Entry 8K9F (electron microscopy, 2.90 A resolution); this record covers chains E and G of the 8 polymer chains in the assembly.

Chain E:
Molecule: Cytochrome c domain-containing protein
Source organism: Chloroflexus aurantiacus (strain ATCC 29366 / DSM 635 / J-10-fl)
UniProt: A9WEV6 (A9WEV6_CHLAA); residues 1-205 here = UniProt positions 1-205
Chain sequence (205 residues; numbered 1 to 205; the number before each row is that of its first residue):
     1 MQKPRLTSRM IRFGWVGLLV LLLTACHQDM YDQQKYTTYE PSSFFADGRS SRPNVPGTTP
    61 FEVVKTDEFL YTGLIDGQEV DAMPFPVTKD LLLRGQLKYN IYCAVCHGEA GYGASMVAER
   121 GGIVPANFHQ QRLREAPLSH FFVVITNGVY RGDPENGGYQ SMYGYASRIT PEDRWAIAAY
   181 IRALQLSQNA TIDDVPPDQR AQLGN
Unresolved in the structure: 1-25, 190-205
Covalently attached groups: heme c (HEC) linked to Cys103
Metal / ion sites: Mg2+: Asp32 (shared with 1 residue of chain A; 1 residue of chain B); heme c Fe: His107, Met162
Small-molecule neighbours:
  - heme c (HEC), molecule 1: Tyr102, Val105, Cys106, His107, Ile123, Val124, Pro125, Ala126, Phe128, Arg132, Leu133, His140, Phe141, Val144, Ile145, Val149, Ser161, Met162, Tyr165, Ile169, Ile177, Ile181
  - heme c (HEC), molecule 2: Val105, Val117, Arg120
What the authors report for this chain:
  - specificity-determining residues: Val149 to Gly158 (proposed by the authors, not directly observed)
  - binding site for heme c: Cys106 (from molecular simulation)
  - conformationally variable residues (order/disorder transition): Asp193 to Asn205

Chain G:
Molecule: hypothetical protein
Source organism: Chloroflexus aurantiacus (strain ATCC 29366 / DSM 635 / J-10-fl)
UniProt: A9WEV8 (A9WEV8_CHLAA); numbering as in UniProt (aligned over 1-112)
Chain sequence (112 residues; each row starts with the number of its first residue):
     1 MSYRPNYSAS RYTAGRPAQP VRTARTMAEP SLSRLMIAGL MVFLVLSLVV LLAGRLPFTP
    61 QPAPVTGNTY RTYVNDARTL LNSYGYTMEG KVHIPIDRAM DLIVERGLPV RE
Unresolved in the structure: 1-31, 112

Interface between chain E and chain G:
Residue-residue contacts - 47 pairs, chain E then chain G:
  Phe69(E) - Arg111(G)
  Ile75(E) - Arg111(G)
  Asp81(E) - Pro109(G)
  Ala82(E) - Pro109(G)
  Ala82(E) - Arg111(G)
  Met83(E) - Pro109(G)  hydrogen bond (backbone-backbone)
  Met83(E) - Val110(G)
  Met83(E) - Arg111(G)  hydrogen bond (backbone-backbone)
  Pro84(E) - Val110(G)
  Pro86(E) - Val110(G)  hydrophobic
  Val87(E) - Val104(G)
  Val87(E) - Leu108(G)
  Lys89(E) - Met100(G)
  Lys89(E) - Asp101(G)  salt bridge
  Leu92(E) - Met100(G)
  Leu92(E) - Ile103(G)  hydrophobic
  Leu92(E) - Val104(G)  hydrophobic
  Leu93(E) - Met100(G)
  Glu109(E) - Ala77(G)
  Glu109(E) - Arg78(G)  salt bridge
  Glu109(E) - Leu81(G)
  Ala110(E) - Ala77(G)
  Ala110(E) - Leu81(G)  hydrophobic
  Ser115(E) - Tyr73(G)
  Met116(E) - Asn68(G)
  Met116(E) - Thr69(G)
  Met116(E) - Tyr70(G)
  Met116(E) - Tyr73(G)
  Glu119(E) - Asn68(G)
  Leu138(E) - Leu108(G)  hydrophobic
  Tyr180(E) - Leu81(G)
  Arg182(E) - Leu108(G)
  Ala183(E) - Ile96(G)
  Ala183(E) - Ile103(G)  hydrophobic
  Leu184(E) - Leu81(G)  hydrophobic
  Leu186(E) - Ile94(G)
  Leu186(E) - Ala99(G)
  Leu186(E) - Ile103(G)  hydrophobic
  Ser187(E) - His93(G)
  Ser187(E) - Ile94(G)  hydrogen bond (side chain-backbone)
  Ser187(E) - Pro95(G)
  Ser187(E) - Ile96(G)
  Ser187(E) - Ala99(G)
  Gln188(E) - Leu80(G)
  Gln188(E) - His93(G)  hydrogen bond
  Asn189(E) - Val92(G)
  Asn189(E) - Ile94(G)
Interface residues without a listed pair, chain E (32 interface residues in all): Asp67, Phe85, Thr88, Gln96, Asn100, Tyr112, Ala114
Interface residues without a listed pair, chain G (29 interface residues in all): Val74, Thr87, Gly90, Lys91, Asp97, Leu102, Gly107
From the paper, about this interface:
  - interface residues, chain G: Ile94(G)

Summary:
Chain E and chain G form an interface of 32 and 29 residues respectively, with 4 hydrogen bonds and 2 salt
bridges. Polar pairs include Lys89(E)-Asp101(G), Glu109(E)-Arg78(G) and Ser187(E)-Ile94(G). Bound to chain E:
heme c. Heme c is covalently linked to Cys103(E). The paper reports a binding site for heme c at Cys106(E);
the interface residue Ile94(G).
Chain E is Cytochrome c domain-containing protein and chain G is hypothetical protein, both from Chloroflexus
aurantiacus (strain ATCC 29366 / DSM 635 / J-10-fl); the structure, Cryo-EM structure of the photosynthetic
alternative complex III from Chloroflexus aurantiacus at 2.9 angstrom, was determined by electron microscopy
together with 8K9E and 8X2J from the same study.
